PDB entry 1H08 | X-ray diffraction, 1.80 A resolution | chain A

[Chain A]
Molecule: Cell division protein kinase 2
Source organism: Homo sapiens
Notes: EC 2.7.1.37
UniProt: P24941 (CDK2_HUMAN); numbering as in UniProt (aligned over 1-298)
Sequence (299 residues; each row starts with the number of its first residue; numbering starts at 0):
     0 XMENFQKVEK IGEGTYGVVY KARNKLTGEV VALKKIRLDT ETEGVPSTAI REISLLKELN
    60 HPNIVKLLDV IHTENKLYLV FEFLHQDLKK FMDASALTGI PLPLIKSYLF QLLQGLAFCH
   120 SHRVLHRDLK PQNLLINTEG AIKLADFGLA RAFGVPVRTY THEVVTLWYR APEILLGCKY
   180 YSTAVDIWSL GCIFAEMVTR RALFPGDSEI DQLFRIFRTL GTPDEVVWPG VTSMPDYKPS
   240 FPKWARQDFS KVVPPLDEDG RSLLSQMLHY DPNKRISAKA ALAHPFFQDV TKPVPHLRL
Not modelled in the structure: 36-43, 154-160
Modified positions: ACE (acetyl group) at position 0
UniProt features mapped onto this chain:
  - active site: Asp-127 (Proton acceptor)
  - binding site (ATP): Ile-10 to Val-18, Lys-33, Glu-81 to Leu-83, Asp-86, Lys-129 to Asn-132, Asp-145
  - binding site (Mg(2+)): Asn-132, Asp-145
  - site (CDK7 binding): Lys-9, Lys-88, Lys-89, Leu-166
  - modified residue: Met-1 (N-acetylmethionine), Lys-6 (N6-acetyllysine), Thr-14 (Phosphothreonine), Tyr-15 (Phosphotyrosine), Tyr-19 (Phosphotyrosine), Thr-160 (Phosphothreonine)
  - natural variant: Pro-45 (P45L: In a glioblastoma multiforme sample)
  - mutagenesis: Lys-9 (K9F: Reduced phosphorylation by CAK), Thr-14 (T14A: 2-fold increase in activity), Tyr-15 (Y15F: 2-fold increase in activity), Lys-88 to Lys-89 (Reduced phosphorylation by CAK), Thr-160 (T160A: Abolishes activity), Leu-166 (L166R: Reduced phosphorylation by CAK and reduced kinase activity)
Residues lining bound ligands: BWP / BYP: Ile-10, Gly-11, Gly-13, Val-18, Ala-31, Val-64, Phe-80, Glu-81, Phe-82, Leu-83, His-84, Gln-85, Asp-86, Lys-88, Lys-89, Asp-92, Gln-131, Leu-134, Ala-144, Asp-145

[In short]
Bound to chain A: BWP / BYP. Curated annotation (UniProt) lists active-site residue Asp-127, 19 ATP-binding
residues, Mg2+-binding residues Asn-132 and Asp-145 and 7 mutagenesis sites.
Chain A is Cell division protein kinase 2 (Homo sapiens); the structure, CDK2 in complex with a disubstituted
2, 4-bis anilino pyrimidine CDK4 inhibitor, was determined by X-ray diffraction (same publication as 1H00,
1H01, 1H07 and 1V1K).
